PDB entry 8TZL | electron microscopy, 3.55 A resolution | chains A and C of the 5 polymer chains in the assembly

== Chain A ==
Protein: Cell division ATP-binding protein FtsE
Source organism: Vibrio cholerae
Reference sequence: A0A085R4L6 (A0A085R4L6_VIBCL); residues 11-233 here correspond to UniProt positions 2-224 (UniProt number = residue number - 9)
Sequence (232 residues; numbered 2 to 233; the number before each row is that of its first residue):
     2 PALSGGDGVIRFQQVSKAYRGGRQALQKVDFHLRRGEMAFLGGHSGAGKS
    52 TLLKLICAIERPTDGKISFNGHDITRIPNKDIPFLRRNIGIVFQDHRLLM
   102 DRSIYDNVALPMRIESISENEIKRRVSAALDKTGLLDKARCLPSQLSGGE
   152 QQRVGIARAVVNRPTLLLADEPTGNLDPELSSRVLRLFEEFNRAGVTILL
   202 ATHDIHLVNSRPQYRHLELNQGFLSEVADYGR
Unresolved in the structure: 2-8, 229-233
Sequence notes: expression tag (2-10)
Ion coordination: Mg2+: S51 (together with ADP)
Residues lining bound ligands:
  - ADP (adenosine-5'-diphosphate), molecule 1: Y20, R21, R24, A26, H45, S46, G47, A48, G49, K50, S51, T52
  - ADP, molecule 2: S145, Q146, L147, S148
From the paper describing this entry:
  - mutagenesis - K50A, D171A: decreased binding to FtsX
  - mutagenesis - Y20A: unchanged binding to FtsX
  - mutagenesis - Y20A: decreased catalytic activity on ATP (proposed by the authors, not directly observed)

== Chain C ==
Protein: Cell division protein FtsX
Source organism: Vibrio cholerae
Reference sequence: A0A0H6I1B7 (A0A0H6I1B7_VIBCL); residues 1-330 here = UniProt positions 1-330
Sequence (330 residues; numbered 1 to 330; the number before each row is that of its first residue):
     1 MAVKPGNQKISKTTKSTKSKPRDVKRAKTDSFLAIHFKQAKASFAALWRR
    51 PLGNILTLAVISMALALPASLYLLSKNIASVAERVAEPSQLSVYLHIDTP
   101 EPRIIVLKDDLERRDEIAKVKYISPQQGLDDLSQYAGFEQAISLLDNATL
   151 PAVLVVTPKVDSREQIQTLAKALQAEEGVTDVRMDEDWFARLDAIRHLAT
   201 IVVISLSSLMLMSVFLIVGNTLRFNVQANKEEIQTMKLIGATDAYILRPY
   251 LYSGMWFGLLGAVAAWLLTALMTILLNGAVEALAQLYDSRFRLIGLGWDE
   301 SLLLLMLGVFLGCVAAKVSAKRHLKEIEPV
Unresolved in the structure: 1-26

== Chain A / chain C interface ==
Contacting residue pairs (28; chain A residue first):
  I60(A) - L238(C)  hydrophobic
  P84(A) - G240(C)
  P84(A) - A241(C)
  R87(A) - K237(C)  hydrogen bond (side chain-backbone)
  R87(A) - L238(C)
  R87(A) - I239(C)
  R87(A) - G240(C)
  R88(A) - I239(C)
  R88(A) - G240(C)  hydrogen bond (side chain-backbone)
  R88(A) - T242(C)
  I92(A) - L238(C)  hydrophobic
  F94(A) - L238(C)  hydrophobic
  R98(A) - V330(C)
  L100(A) - T235(C)
  D102(A) - E232(C)
  R103(A) - E232(C)  salt bridge
  L111(A) - I239(C)  hydrophobic
  P112(A) - I239(C)  hydrophobic
  R114(A) - Y245(C)
  I115(A) - M236(C)  hydrophobic
  I115(A) - I239(C)  hydrophobic
  I115(A) - A241(C)  hydrophobic
  S117(A) - K28(C)
  S117(A) - T29(C)
  S117(A) - D30(C)
  I118(A) - K28(C)
  S119(A) - K28(C)
  E122(A) - K28(C)
Interface residues without a listed pair, chain A (23 interface residues in all): K55, F85, L99, E116, R159
Interface residues without a listed pair, chain C (19 interface residues in all): A27, I35, E231, Q234, P329

== Summary ==
Chain A and chain C form an interface of 23 and 19 residues respectively; the contacts include 2 hydrogen
bonds and 1 salt bridge. Polar pairs include R103(A)-E232(C), R87(A)-K237(C) and R88(A)-G240(C). From the
paper: K50A and D171A of chain A reduce binding to FtsX; Y20A of chain A reduces catalytic activity on ATP.
Chain A is Cell division ATP-binding protein FtsE and chain C is Cell division protein FtsX, both from Vibrio
cholerae; the structure, Cryo-EM structure of Vibrio cholerae FtsE/FtsX/EnvC complex, full-length, was
determined by electron microscopy together with 8TZJ and 8TZK from the same study.
